Entry 6U9D (X-ray diffraction, 3.19 A resolution); this record covers chains C and P of the 16 polymer chains in the assembly.

Chain C (and P):
Molecule: Acetolactate synthase small subunit, mitochondrial
From: Saccharomyces cerevisiae
Notes: chain P of this document is another copy of the same molecule, construct and numbering; everything in this record applies to it too
UniProtKB: B3LU66 (B3LU66_YEAS1); numbering as in UniProt (aligned over 41-309)
Amino-acid sequence (297 residues; each row starts with the number of its first residue):
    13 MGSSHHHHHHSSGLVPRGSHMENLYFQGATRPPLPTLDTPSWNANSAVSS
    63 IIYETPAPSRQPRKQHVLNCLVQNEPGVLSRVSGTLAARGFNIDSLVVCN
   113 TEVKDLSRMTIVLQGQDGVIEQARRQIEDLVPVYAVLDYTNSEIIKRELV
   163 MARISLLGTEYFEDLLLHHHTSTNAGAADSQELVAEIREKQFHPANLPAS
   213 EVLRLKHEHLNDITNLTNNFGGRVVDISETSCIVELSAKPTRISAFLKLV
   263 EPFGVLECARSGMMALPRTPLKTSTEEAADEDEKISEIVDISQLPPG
Not modelled in the structure: 13-41, 295-309 (chain P: 13-41, 69-74, 184-187, 295-309)
Differences from the reference sequence: initiating methionine (13); expression tag (14-40)
Bound ions: Mg2+: Arg-254 (together with ATP) (shared with Arg-254(P) of chain P)
Ligand contacts:
  - ATP (adenosine-5'-triphosphate), molecule 1: Ile-157, Arg-159, Lys-251, Arg-254, Arg-280
  - ATP, molecule 2: Asn-231, Phe-232, Lys-251, Arg-254, Ala-257
  - ATP, molecule 3: Val-237, Asp-238, Ile-239, Ser-240

How chain C and chain P interact:
Residue-residue contacts (51; chain C residue first):
  Trp-54(C) with Val-115(P)
  Asn-55(C) with Val-115(P)
  Ala-56(C) with Val-115(P); Lys-116(P); Asp-117(P); Tyr-146(P)
  Asn-57(C) with Tyr-146(P), hydrogen bond
  Ala-59(C) with Leu-118(P), hydrophobic
  Val-60(C) with Leu-83(P), hydrophobic; Leu-118(P), hydrophobic; Tyr-146(P), hydrophobic
  Ile-63(C) with Leu-83(P), hydrophobic; Arg-120(P); Leu-149(P), hydrophobic
  Ile-64(C) with Ala-147(P), hydrophobic
  Thr-67(C) with Leu-149(P)
  Leu-83(C) with Val-60(P), hydrophobic; Ile-63(P), hydrophobic
  Val-115(C) with Trp-54(P); Asn-55(P); Ala-56(P)
  Lys-116(C) with Ala-56(P)
  Leu-118(C) with Ala-59(P), hydrophobic; Val-60(P), hydrophobic
  Arg-120(C) with Ile-63(P)
  Tyr-146(C) with Ala-56(P); Val-60(P), hydrophobic
  Leu-149(C) with Ile-63(P), hydrophobic; Ile-64(P), hydrophobic; Thr-67(P)
  Ser-256(C) with Leu-283(P); Thr-285(P); Glu-288(P), hydrogen bond
  Ala-257(C) with Leu-283(P), hydrogen bond (backbone-backbone)
  Leu-259(C) with Thr-285(P)
  Lys-260(C) with Lys-284(P)
  Leu-261(C) with Leu-283(P), hydrophobic
  Glu-263(C) with Ser-286(P), hydrogen bond
  Arg-272(C) with Glu-288(P), salt bridge
  Leu-283(C) with Ser-256(P); Ala-257(P); Leu-261(P), hydrophobic
  Lys-284(C) with Ser-256(P); Lys-260(P)
  Thr-285(C) with Ser-256(P); Leu-259(P); Lys-260(P)
  Ser-286(C) with Glu-263(P), hydrogen bond
  Glu-288(C) with Ser-256(P); Arg-272(P), salt bridge
  Glu-289(C) with Lys-260(P), salt bridge
Interface residues without a listed pair, chain C (34 interface residues in all): Asp-117, Ala-147, Thr-253, Arg-254, Arg-280
Interface residues without a listed pair, chain P (34 interface residues in all): Asn-57, Tyr-151, Thr-253, Arg-254, Arg-280

In short:
Chain C and chain P each contribute 34 residues to their interface, with 5 hydrogen bonds and 3 salt bridges.
Among the polar pairs are Arg-272(C)/Glu-288(P), Glu-289(C)/Lys-260(P) and Asn-57(C)/Tyr-146(P). Bound to
chain C: 3 copies of ATP.
Chain C and chain P are both Acetolactate synthase small subunit, mitochondrial (Saccharomyces cerevisiae);
the structure, Saccharomyces cerevisiae acetohydroxyacid synthase, was determined by X-ray diffraction
together with 6U9H, 6VZ8 and 6WO1 from the same study.
